6N7X - chains M and R of the 16 polymer chains in the assembly; structure by electron microscopy, 3.60 A resolution.

== Chain M ==
Protein: Small nuclear ribonucleoprotein Sm D2
From: Saccharomyces cerevisiae (strain ATCC 204508 / S288c)
UniProtKB: Q06217 (SMD2_YEAST); residue numbers follow UniProt; this construct covers 1-110
Amino-acid sequence (110 residues; row label = number of the first residue in the row):
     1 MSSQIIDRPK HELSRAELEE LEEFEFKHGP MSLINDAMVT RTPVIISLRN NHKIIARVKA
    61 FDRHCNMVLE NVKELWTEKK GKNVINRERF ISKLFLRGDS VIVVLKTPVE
Unresolved in the structure: 1-12, 109-110

== Chain R ==
Molecule: U1 snRNA
From: Saccharomyces cerevisiae S288c
Sequence (568 nucleotides; row label = number of the first residue in the row):
     1 AUACUUACCU UAAGAUAUCA GAGGAGAUCA AGAAGUCCUA CUGAUCAAAC AUGCGCUUCC
    61 AAUAGUAGAA GGACGUUAAG CAUUUAUCAU UGAACUAUAA UUGUUCAUUG AAGUCAUUGA
   121 UGCAAACUCC UUGGUCACAC ACACAUACGG CGCGGAAGGC GUGUUUGCUG ACGUUUCCAU
   181 UCCCUUGUUU CAAUCAUUGG UUAAUCCCUU GAUUCCUUUG GGGAUUUUUG GGUUAAACUG
   241 AUUUUUGGGG CCCUUUGUUU CUUCUGCCUG GAGAAGUUUG ACACCAAAUU CAAAUUGGUG
   301 UUAGGGGAGC UGGGGCCUUU CAAAAGAGAG CUUUGUAGAG GCAUUCUUUU UGACUACUUU
   361 UCUCUAGCGU GCCAUUUUAG UUUUUGACGG CAGAUUCGAA UGAACUUAAG UUUAUGAUGA
   421 AGGUAUGGCU GUUGAGAUUA UUUGGUCGGG AUUGUAGUUU GAAGAUGUGC UCUUUUGAGC
   481 AGUCUCAACU UUGCUCGUUC CCGUUAUGGG AAAAAUUUUG GAAGGUCUUG GUAGGAACGG
   541 GUGGAUCUUA UAAUUUUUGA UUUAUUUU
Unresolved in the structure: 1-10, 26-32, 40, 98-102, 143-148, 176, 203-235, 290-293, 326-515, 566-568

== Interface between chain M and chain R ==
Residue-residue contacts - 18 pairs, chain M then chain R:
  Leu18(M) - U549(R)  sugar contact
  Leu18(M) - A550(R)  phosphate contact
  Met31(M) - A552(R)  base contact
  Arg49(M) - G559(R)  sugar contact
  Arg49(M) - A560(R)  salt bridge to the phosphate
  Asn50(M) - U562(R)  hydrogen bond to the base
  Arg63(M) - A550(R)  salt bridge to the phosphate
  Arg63(M) - A552(R)  salt bridge to the phosphate
  His64(M) - A552(R)  salt bridge to the phosphate
  His64(M) - U558(R)  stacking on the base
  Asn66(M) - U558(R)  hydrogen bond to the base
  Lys79(M) - U565(R)  phosphate contact
  Arg97(M) - U557(R)  sugar contact
  Arg97(M) - U558(R)  base contact
  Gly98(M) - U558(R)  hydrogen bond to the base
  Asp99(M) - U558(R)  hydrogen bond to the base
  Asp99(M) - G559(R)  phosphate contact
  Ser100(M) - G559(R)  base contact

== In short ==
Chain M and chain R form an interface of 12 and 9 residues respectively, with 4 hydrogen bonds, 4 salt bridges
and 1 aromatic stacking contact. Among the polar pairs are Asn50(M)-U562(R), Asn66(M)-U558(R) and
Gly98(M)-U558(R).
Chain M is Small nuclear ribonucleoprotein Sm D2 (Saccharomyces cerevisiae (strain ATCC 204508 / S288c)) and
chain R is U1 snRNA (Saccharomyces cerevisiae S288c); the structure, S. cerevisiae U1 snRNP, was determined by
electron microscopy.
